Entry 4FFX (X-ray diffraction, 2.70 A resolution); this record covers chains B and D of the 4 polymer chains in the assembly.

Chain B (and D):
Protein: Adenylosuccinate lyase
Source organism: Homo sapiens
Notes: EC 4.3.2.2; chain D of this document is another copy of the same molecule, construct and numbering; everything in this record applies to it too
UniProtKB: P30566 (PUR8_HUMAN); numbering as in UniProt (aligned over 1-484)
Sequence (487 residues; each row starts with the number of its first residue; numbers below 1 keep their minus sign (Gly-2 is residue -2)):
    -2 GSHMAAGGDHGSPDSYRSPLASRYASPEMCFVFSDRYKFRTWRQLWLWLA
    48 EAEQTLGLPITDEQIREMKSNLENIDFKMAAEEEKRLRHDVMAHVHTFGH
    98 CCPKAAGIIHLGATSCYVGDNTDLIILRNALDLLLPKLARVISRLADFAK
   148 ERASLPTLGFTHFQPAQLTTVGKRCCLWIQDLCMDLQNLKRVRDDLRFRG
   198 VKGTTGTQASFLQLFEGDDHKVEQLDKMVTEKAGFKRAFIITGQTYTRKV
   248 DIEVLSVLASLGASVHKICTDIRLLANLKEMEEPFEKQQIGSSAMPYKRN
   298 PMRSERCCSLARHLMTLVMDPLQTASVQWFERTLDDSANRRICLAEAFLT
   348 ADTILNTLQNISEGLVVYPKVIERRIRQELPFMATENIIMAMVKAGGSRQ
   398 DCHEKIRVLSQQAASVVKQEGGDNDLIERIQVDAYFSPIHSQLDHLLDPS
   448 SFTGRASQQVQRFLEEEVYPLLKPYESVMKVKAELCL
Not modelled in the structure: -2 to 7, 100-101, 284-292, 475-484 (chain D: -2 to 4, 60-61, 85-86, 284-292, 474-484)
Differences from the reference sequence: expression tag (-2 to 0); conflict Arg63 (Gln in P30566)
Swiss-Prot annotation at these positions:
  - active site (Proton donor/acceptor): His159, Ser289
  - binding site (substrate): Arg20, Tyr21, Arg85 to Asp87, Thr111, Ser112, Gln241, Arg303, Arg329, Ser334, Arg338
  - modified residue: Ala2 (N-acetylalanine), Lys147 (N6-acetyllysine), Lys295 (N6-acetyllysine)
  - cross-link: Lys415 (Glycyl lysine isopeptide (Lys-Gly) (interchain with G-Cter in SUMO1))
  - natural variant: Ala2 (A2V: In ADSLD), Ala3 (A3V: In ADSLD), Met26 (M26L: In ADSLD), Ile72 (I72V: In ADSLD), Pro100 (P100A: In ADSLD), Tyr114 (Y114H: In ADSLD), Arg141 (R141W: In ADSLD), Arg190 (R190Q: In ADSLD), Arg194 (R194C: In ADSLD), Lys246 (K246E: In ADSLD), Asp268 (D268N: In ADSLD), Arg303 (R303C: In ADSLD), 14 further natural variant entries in UniProt

How chain B and chain D interact:
Residue-residue contacts (64):
  Phe157(B) with Asn274(D)
  His159(B) with Asn297(D); Glu302(D)
  Phe160(B) with Leu271(D), hydrophobic; Asn274(D), hydrogen bond (backbone-side chain)
  Gln161(B) with Ala273(D), hydrogen bond (side chain-backbone); Asn274(D); Arg296(D); Asn297(D)
  Pro162(B) with Lys295(D)
  Leu271(B) with Phe160(D), hydrophobic; Leu271(D), hydrophobic
  Ala273(B) with Gln161(D), hydrogen bond (backbone-side chain)
  Asn274(B) with Phe157(D); Phe160(D), hydrogen bond (side chain-backbone); Gln161(D); Leu275(D)
  Leu275(B) with Asn274(D)
  Lys276(B) with Glu376(D), salt bridge
  Glu279(B) with Lys415(D), salt bridge
  Pro293(B) with Lys415(D)
  Tyr294(B) with Glu376(D), hydrogen bond; Phe379(D); Ala411(D), hydrophobic; Lys415(D), hydrogen bond (backbone-side chain)
  Lys295(B) with Thr158(D); Gln161(D); Pro162(D), hydrogen bond (side chain-backbone)
  Arg296(B) with Gln161(D)
  Asn297(B) with His159(D), hydrogen bond; Gln161(D)
  Glu302(B) with His159(D)
  Met316(B) with Met316(D), hydrophobic; Gln320(D)
  Gln320(B) with Met316(D)
  Val324(B) with Val324(D), hydrophobic
  Tyr365(B) with Lys415(D); Gln416(D)
  Lys367(B) with Gln416(D); Glu417(D); Gly418(D)
  Val368(B) with Val414(D); Lys415(D)
  Arg371(B) with Arg371(D); Gly418(D); Asp420(D), salt bridge
  Glu376(B) with Lys276(D), salt bridge; Tyr294(D), hydrogen bond
  Phe379(B) with Tyr294(D), hydrophobic
  Arg404(B) with Pro293(D)
  Ala411(B) with Tyr294(D), hydrophobic
  Val414(B) with Tyr294(D); Val368(D)
  Lys415(B) with Glu279(D), salt bridge; Tyr294(D), hydrogen bond (side chain-backbone); Tyr365(D); Val368(D)
  Gln416(B) with Tyr365(D); Lys367(D)
  Glu417(B) with Lys367(D)
  Gly418(B) with Lys367(D); Arg371(D)
  Gly419(B) with Arg371(D)
  Asp420(B) with Arg371(D), salt bridge
Also at the interface, not in a pair above, chain B (39 interface residues in all): Thr158, Pro298, Trp326, Gln408
Also at the interface, not in a pair above, chain D (41 interface residues in all): Ala163, Arg270, Pro298, Met299, Trp326, Gln375, Gly419

Summary:
The interface between chain B and chain D involves 39 residues on one side and 41 on the other; the contacts
include 10 hydrogen bonds and 6 salt bridges. Polar pairs include Lys276(B)-Glu376(D), Glu279(B)-Lys415(D) and
Arg371(B)-Asp420(D).
Chain B and chain D are both Adenylosuccinate lyase (Homo sapiens); the structure, Structural and Biochemical
Characterization of Human Adenylosuccinate Lyase (ADSL) and the R303C ADSL Deficiency Associated Mutation, was
determined by X-ray diffraction (same publication as 4FLC).
